7YUD - chains L and K of the 5 polymer chains in the assembly; structure by electron microscopy, 2.98 A resolution.

Chain L:
Name: NbFab L-chain
From: synthetic construct
Amino-acid sequence (216 residues; numbered 1 to 216; the number before each row is that of its first residue):
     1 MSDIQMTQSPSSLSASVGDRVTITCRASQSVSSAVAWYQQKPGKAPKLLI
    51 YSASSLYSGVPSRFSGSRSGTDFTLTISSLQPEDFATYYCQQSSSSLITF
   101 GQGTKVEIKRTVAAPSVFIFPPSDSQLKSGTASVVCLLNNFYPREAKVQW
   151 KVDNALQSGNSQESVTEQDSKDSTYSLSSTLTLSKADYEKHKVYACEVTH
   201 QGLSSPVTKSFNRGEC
Not modelled in the structure: 1-3
Disulfides: Cys25-Cys90, Cys136-Cys196

Chain K:
Name: anti-Fab nanobody
From: Lama glama
Notes: antibody fragment or engineered binder
Amino-acid sequence (126 residues; each row starts with the number of its first residue; numbers below 1 keep their minus sign (Met-2 is residue -2)):
    -2 MGSQVQLQESGGGLVQPGGSLRLSCAASGRTISRYAMSWFRQAPGKEREF
    48 VAVARRSGDGAFYADSVQGRFTVSRDDAKNTVYLQMNSLKPEDTAVYYCA
    98 IDSDTFYSGSYDYWGQGTQVTVSSLE
Not modelled in the structure: -2 to 1, 122-123
Disulfides: Cys22-Cys96

How chain L and chain K interact:
Residue-residue contacts - 17 pairs, chain L then chain K:
  Thr111(L) with Tyr60(K); Asp62(K), hydrogen bond
  Val112(L) with Phe47(K), hydrophobic; Phe59(K), hydrophobic; Tyr60(K), hydrogen bond (backbone-backbone)
  Glu145(L) with Arg52(K), salt bridge; Phe103(K); Tyr104(K)
  Thr199(L) with Ser105(K), hydrogen bond (side chain-backbone)
  His200(L) with Ser105(K)
  Gln201(L) with Phe47(K); Val50(K); Asp99(K), hydrogen bond; Tyr104(K), hydrogen bond (side chain-backbone); Ser105(K); Gly106(K); Tyr108(K), hydrogen bond (backbone-side chain)
Interface residues without a listed pair, chain L (15 interface residues in all): Ser14, Lys109, Arg110, Tyr142, Pro143, Lys147, Gly202, Leu203, Ser204
Interface residues without a listed pair, chain K (18 interface residues in all): Ser35, Phe37, Arg45, Ala61, Gln65, Trp111

Overview:
15 residues of chain L and 18 residues of chain K are in contact, with 6 hydrogen bonds and 1 salt bridge.
Polar contacts include Glu145(L)-Arg52(K), Thr111(L)-Asp62(K) and Thr199(L)-Ser105(K).
Here chain L is NbFab L-chain (synthetic construct) and chain K is anti-Fab nanobody (Lama glama). Entry 7YUD
(FTY720p-bound human SPNS2) was determined by electron microscopy, deposited together with 8KAE, 7YUB and
7YUF.
